Entry 6N2O (X-ray diffraction, 2.82 A resolution); this record covers chains B and D of the 4 polymer chains in the assembly.

== Chain B (and D) ==
Protein: Pyruvate ferredoxin/flavodoxin oxidoreductase, beta subunit
From: Magnetococcus marinus (strain ATCC BAA-1437 / JCM 17883 / MC-1)
Notes: chain D of this document is another copy of the same molecule, construct and numbering; everything in this record applies to it too
Reference sequence: A0L8G5 (A0L8G5_MAGMM); residue numbers follow UniProt; this construct covers 1-292
Amino-acid sequence (292 residues; each row starts with the number of its first residue):
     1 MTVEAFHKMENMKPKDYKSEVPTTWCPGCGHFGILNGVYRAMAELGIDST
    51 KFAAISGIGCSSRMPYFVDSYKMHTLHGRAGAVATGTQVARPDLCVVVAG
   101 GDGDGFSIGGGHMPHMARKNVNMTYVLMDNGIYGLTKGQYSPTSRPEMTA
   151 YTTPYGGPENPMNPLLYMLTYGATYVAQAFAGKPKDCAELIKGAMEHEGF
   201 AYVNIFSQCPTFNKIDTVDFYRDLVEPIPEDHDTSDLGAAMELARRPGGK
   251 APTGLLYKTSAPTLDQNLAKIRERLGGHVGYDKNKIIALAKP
Not modelled in the structure: 1
Ion coordination: 4Fe-4S cluster Fe: C26, C29, C60, C209; Mg2+: D102, N130, I132 (together with thiamine diphosphate)
Small-molecule neighbours:
  - 2-oxoglutaric acid (AKG): I58, R63, H74, L135, T136
  - coenzyme A (COA): K137, Y151, F212
  - 4Fe-4S cluster (SF4): W25, C26, C29, H31, C60, N130, G134, C209, P210, T211, F212
  - thiamine diphosphate (TPP): H31, I58, G59, C60, S61, H77, G101, D102, G103, D104, I108, N130, I132, Y133, G134, L135, T136
Reported in the primary citation:
  - binding site for succinyl-coenzyme A: R63, K137
  - binding site for 2-oxoglutaric acid: R63, L135
  - mutagenesis - R63A, R63L: abolished catalytic activity on 2-oxoglutarate
  - specificity-determining residues: R63 (by similarity / conservation)

== Interface between chain B and chain D ==
Contacting residue pairs (37):
  F106(B) - H115(D)  hydrogen bond (backbone-side chain)
  G111(B) - G111(D)
  P114(B) - Y167(D)
  H115(B) - F106(D)  hydrogen bond (side chain-backbone)
  R118(B) - P142(D)
  R118(B) - E159(D)
  R118(B) - N160(D)  hydrogen bond (side chain-backbone)
  R118(B) - P161(D)
  R118(B) - M162(D)
  K119(B) - E159(D)  salt bridge
  P142(B) - R118(D)
  Y155(B) - I271(D)  hydrophobic
  Y155(B) - L275(D)
  P158(B) - L264(D)
  P158(B) - N267(D)  hydrogen bond (backbone-side chain)
  E159(B) - R118(D)
  E159(B) - K119(D)  salt bridge
  E159(B) - L264(D)
  N160(B) - R118(D)  hydrogen bond (backbone-side chain)
  M162(B) - R118(D)
  L166(B) - T170(D)
  Y167(B) - P114(D)
  Y167(B) - T170(D)
  Y167(B) - Y171(D)
  T170(B) - L166(D)
  T170(B) - Y167(D)
  T170(B) - T170(D)  hydrogen bond
  Y171(B) - Y167(D)
  Y171(B) - Y171(D)  hydrogen bond
  G238(B) - R245(D)
  M241(B) - R245(D)
  R245(B) - L237(D)
  L264(B) - P158(D)
  N267(B) - P158(D)  hydrogen bond (side chain-backbone)
  I271(B) - Y155(D)  hydrophobic
  R274(B) - Y155(D)
  L275(B) - Y155(D)
Interface residues without a listed pair, chain B (30 interface residues in all): S107, G110, G156, P161, L237, L268
Interface residues without a listed pair, chain D (30 interface residues in all): S107, G110, G156, G238, M241, L268, R274

== In short ==
Chain B and chain D each contribute 30 residues to their interface; the contacts include 8 hydrogen bonds and
2 salt bridges. Among the polar pairs are K119(B)-E159(D), F106(B)-H115(D) and R118(B)-N160(D). The paper
reports a binding site for succinyl-coenzyme A at R63(B) and K137(B); R63A and R63L of chain B abolish
catalytic activity on 2-oxoglutarate.
Chain B and chain D are both Pyruvate ferredoxin/flavodoxin oxidoreductase, beta subunit (Magnetococcus
marinus (strain ATCC BAA-1437 / JCM 17883 / MC-1)); the structure, 2-oxoglutarate:ferredoxin oxidoreductase
from Magnetococcus marinus with 2-oxoglutarate, coenzyme A and succinyl-CoA bound, was determined by X-ray
diffraction together with 6N2N from the same study.
